8X31 - chains J and C of the 14 polymer chains in the assembly; structure by electron microscopy, 6.20 A resolution (low resolution: residue-level contacts below are approximate; hydrogen-bond / salt-bridge calls are withheld).

# Chain J
Molecule: 146-nt DNA strand
From: Saccharomyces cerevisiae
Sequence (146 nucleotides; numbered 147 to 292; the number before each row is that of its first residue):
   147 ATCAATATCCACCTGCAGATTCTACCAAAAGTGTATTTGGAAACTGCTCC
   197 ATCAAAAGGCATGTTCAGCGGAATTCCGCTGAACATGCCTTTTGATGGAG
   247 CAGTTTCCAAATACACTTTTGGTAGAATCTGCAGGTGGATATTGAT

# Chain C
Molecule: Histone H2A
From: Saccharomyces cerevisiae
UniProt: A0A6A5Q818 (A0A6A5Q818_YEASX); residues -6 to 127 here correspond to UniProt positions 1-134 (UniProt number = residue number + 7)
Chain sequence (134 residues; numbered -6 to 127; the number before each row is that of its first residue; numbers below 1 keep their minus sign (Met-6 is residue -6)):
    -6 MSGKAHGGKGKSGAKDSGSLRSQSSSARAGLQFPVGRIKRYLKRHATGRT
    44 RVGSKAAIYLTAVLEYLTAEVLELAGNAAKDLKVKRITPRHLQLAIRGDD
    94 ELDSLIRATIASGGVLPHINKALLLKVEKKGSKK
Not modelled in the structure: -6 to 15, 114-127

# Chain J / chain C interface
Pairs across the interface (12; chain J residue first):
  DA257(J) with Thr43(C); Arg44(C)
  DT258(J) with Lys36(C); Arg42(C)
  DG267(J) with Arg30(C)
  DG268(J) with Arg30(C)
  DG277(J) with Val77(C)
  DC278(J) with Leu75(C); Lys76(C); Val77(C); Lys78(C)
  DA279(J) with Lys76(C)
Other interface residues (no listed pair), chain J (8 interface residues in all): DA256
Other interface residues (no listed pair), chain C (13 interface residues in all): Lys32, Val45, Gly46, Ile80

# Summary
Chain J and chain C form an interface of 8 and 13 residues respectively.
Here chain J is a 146-nt DNA strand and chain C is Histone H2A, both from Saccharomyces cerevisiae. Entry 8X31
(The piccolo NuA4 bound to the H2A.Z nucleosome complex with Ac-CoA at resetting state) was determined by
electron microscopy (same publication as 8X2X, 8X2Y, 8X2Z, 8X30 and 8X32).
